PDB entry 4X66 | X-ray diffraction, 3.45 A resolution | chains A and K of the 23 polymer chains in the assembly

Chain A:
Molecule: 16S rRNA
From: Thermus thermophilus HB8
Sequence (1522 nucleotides; row label = number of the first residue in the row; note: 42 numbers in that range are skipped by the numbering (no residue carries them; nothing is unmodelled there); a row labelled like 190A-190L holds insertion residues (190A, then the next letters in order); numbering starts at 0):
     0 UUUGUUGGAGAGUUUGAUCCUGGCUCAGGGUGAACGCUGGCGGCGUGCCU
    50 AAGACAUGCAAGUCGUGCGGG
    73 CCGCGGGGUUUU
    88 ACUCCG
    95 UGGUC
   101 AGCGGCGGACGGGUGAGUAACGCGUGGGU
  129A G
   130 ACCUACCCGGAAGAGGGGGACAACCCGGGGAAACUCGGGCUAAUCCCCCA
   180 UGUGGACCCGC
190A-190L CCCUUGGGGUGU
   191 GUCCAAAGGGCUUU
   216 GCCCGCUUCCGGAUGGGCCCGCGUCCCAUCAGCUAGUUGGUGGGGUAAUG
   266 GCCCACCAAGGCGACGACGGGUAGCCGGUCUGAGAGGAUGGCCGGCCACA
   316 GGGGCACUGAGACACGGGCCCCACUCCUACGGGAGGCAGCAGUUAGGAAU
   366 CUUCCGCAAUGGGCGCAAGCCUGACGGAGCGACGCCGCUUGGAGGAAGAA
   416 GCCCUUCGGGGUGUAAACUCCUGAA
   442 CCCGGGACGAAACCCCCGACGA
   474 GGGGACUGACGGUACCGGG
   494 GUAAUAGCGCCGGCCAACUCCGUGCCAGCAGCCGCGGUAAUACGGAGGGC
   544 GCGAGCGUUACCCGGAUUCACUGGGCGUAAAGGGCGUGUAGGCGGCCUGG
   594 GGCGUCCCAUGUGAAAGACCACGGCUCAACCGUGGGGGAGCGUGGGAUAC
   644 GCUCAGGCUAGACGGUGGGAGAGGGUGGUGGAAUUCCCGGAGUAGCGGUG
   694 AAAUGCGCAGAUACCGGGAGGAACGCCGAUGGCGAAGGCAGCCACCUGGU
   744 CCACCCGUGACGCUGAGGCGCGAAAGCGUGGGGAGCAAACCGGAUUAGAU
   794 ACCCGGGUAGUCCACGCCCUAAACGAUGCGCGCUAGGUCUCUGGGUCU
   848 CCUGGGGGCCGAAGCUAACGCGUUAAGCGCGCCGCCUGGGGAGUACGGCC
   898 GCAAGGCUGAAACUCAAAGGAAUUGACGGGGGCCCGCACAAGCGGUGGAG
   948 CAUGUGGUUUAAUUCGAAGXAACGCGAAGAACCUUACCAGGCCUUGACAU
   998 GCUAGG
 1003A G
  1004 AACCCGGGUGAAAGCCUGGGGUGCCCC
1030A-1030D GCGA
  1031 GGGGAGCCCUAGCACAGGUGCUGCAUGGCCGUCGUCAGCUCGUGCCGUGA
  1081 GGUGUUGGGUUAAGUCCCGCAACGAGCGCAACCCCCGCCGUUAGUUGCCA
  1131 GCGGUUCGGCCGGGCACUCUAACGGGACUGCCCGCGAAA
  1171 GCGGGAGGAAGGAGGGGACGACGUCUGGUCAGCAUGGCCCUUACGGCCUG
  1221 GGCGACACACGUGCUACAAUGCCCACUACAAAGCGAUGCCACCCGGCAAC
  1271 GGGGAGCUAAUCGCAAAAAGGUGGGCCCAGUUCGGAUUGGGGUCUGCAAC
  1321 CCGACCCCAUGAAGCCGGAAUCGCUAGUAAUCGCGGAUCAG
 1361A C
  1362 CAUGCCGCGGUGAAUACGUUCCCGGGCCUUGUACACACXGCCXGUXACGC
  1412 CAUGGGAGCGGGCUCUACCCGAAGUCGCCGGG
  1446 AGCCUACGGG
  1459 CAGGCGCCGAGGGUAGGGCCCGUGACUGGGGCGAAGUCGUAACAAGGUAG
  1509 CUGUACCGGAAGGUGCGGCUGGAUCCACUCCUUUCU
Disordered / not traced: 0-4, 1534-1538
Modified / non-standard residues: PSU (pseudouridine-5'-monophosphate) at position 516, 7MG (7N-methyl-8-hydroguanosine-5'-monophosphate) at position 527, M2G (N2-dimethylguanosine-5'-monophosphate) at position 966, 5MC (5-methylcytidine-5'-monophosphate) at position 967, 2MG (2N-methylguanosine-5'-monophosphate) at position 1207, 5MC (5-methylcytidine-5'-monophosphate) at position 1400, 4OC (4n,o2'-methylcytidine-5'-monophosphate) at position 1402, 5MC (5-methylcytidine-5'-monophosphate) at position 1404, 5MC (5-methylcytidine-5'-monophosphate) at position 1407, UR3 (3-methyluridine-5'-monophoshate) at position 1498, MA6 (6N-dimethyladenosine-5'-monophoshate) at position 1518, MA6 (6N-dimethyladenosine-5'-monophoshate) at position 1519, PSU (pseudouridine-5'-monophosphate) at position 1540, PSU (pseudouridine-5'-monophosphate) at position 1541
Sequence notes: conflict C1534 (A132811 in 55771382), A1535 (C132812 in 55771382)
Ion coordination: Mg2+ site 1: U5, G6 (shared with 1 residue of chain D); Mg2+ site 2: U12, G22; K+ site 1 near U14 (its only coordinating residue here); Mg2+ site 3 near G21 (its only coordinating residue here); Mg2+ site 4 near G28 (its only coordinating residue here); Mg2+ site 5 near U37 (its only coordinating residue here); Mg2+ site 6: G46, G394; Mg2+ site 7 near C48 (its only coordinating residue here); Mg2+ site 8 near A53 (its only coordinating residue here); Mg2+ site 9: G61, U62; Mg2+ site 10: G70, U98; Mg2+ site 11: U83, C1543; 97 more Mg2+ sites not listed; 14 more K+ sites not listed
Small-molecule neighbours:
  - paromomycin (PAR), molecule 1: G31, C47, C48, A50, A51, G52, A53, G113, U114, G115, A353, C355, A356, U358, U359, A360, G361, U365, C366
  - paromomycin (PAR), molecule 2: G567, G568, C569, G570, G575, G821, C862, U863, G874, C875, C879
  - paromomycin (PAR), molecule 3: G610, A611, C613, A614, A622, C623, C624, G625, U626
  - paromomycin (PAR), molecule 4: G661, G662, A663, G664, A665, G666, G667, U740, G741, G742, U743
  - paromomycin (PAR), molecule 5: U669, G670, G671, U672, G673, G714, A715, A716, C717, C805, C806
  - paromomycin (PAR), molecule 6: 5MC_1404, G1405, U1406, 5MC_1407, A1408, C1409, G1489, C1490, G1491, A1492, A1493, G1494, U1495, C1496

Chain K:
Protein: 30S ribosomal protein S11
From: Thermus thermophilus (strain HB8 / ATCC 27634 / DSM 579)
Reference sequence: P80376 (RS11_THET8); residues 11-129 here = UniProt positions 11-129
Chain sequence (119 residues; each row starts with the number of its first residue):
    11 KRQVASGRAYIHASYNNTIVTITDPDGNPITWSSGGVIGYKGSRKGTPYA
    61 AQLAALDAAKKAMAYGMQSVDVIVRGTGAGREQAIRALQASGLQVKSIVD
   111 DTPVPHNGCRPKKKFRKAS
Ion coordination: Mg2+: Asn26 (shared with U692(A) of chain A)

Interface between chain A and chain K:
Residue-residue contacts (72):
  G674(A) with His116(K), base contact
  A675(A) with Val114(K), hydrogen bond to the sugar; His116(K), hydrogen bond to the base; Gly118(K), base contact
  A676(A) with Pro113(K), sugar contact; Pro115(K), sugar contact; Cys119(K), base contact
  U677(A) with Cys119(K), sugar contact
  G683(A) with Asn38(K), hydrogen bond to the base; Pro39(K), base contact
  A684(A) with Arg12(K), phosphate contact; Asn38(K), sugar contact; Pro39(K), hydrogen bond to the sugar
  G685(A) with Pro39(K), sugar contact; Ile40(K), sugar contact; Trp42(K), sugar contact
  U686(A) with Trp42(K), hydrogen bond to the sugar
  A687(A) with Lys71(K), salt bridge to the phosphate
  G688(A) with Trp42(K), sugar contact; Ser44(K), phosphate contact; Gly46(K), sugar contact; Val47(K), sugar contact
  C689(A) with Asn27(K), hydrogen bond to the phosphate; Ser44(K), hydrogen bond to the phosphate; Gly46(K), hydrogen bond to the phosphate; Lys55(K), salt bridge to the phosphate
  G690(A) with Asn27(K), hydrogen bond to the phosphate; Lys55(K), hydrogen bond to the base
  G691(A) with Asn26(K), hydrogen bond to the phosphate; Lys51(K), base contact; Lys55(K), hydrogen bond to the base; Lys124(K), phosphate contact
  U692(A) with Asn26(K), hydrogen bond to the phosphate; Ser53(K), hydrogen bond to the base; Lys124(K), salt bridge to the phosphate
  A694(A) with Ser53(K), hydrogen bond to the phosphate
  A695(A) with Gly52(K), phosphate contact; Ser53(K), hydrogen bond to the phosphate
  A704(A) with Trp42(K), base contact
  U705(A) with Ile29(K), base contact
  A706(A) with Ile29(K), sugar contact; Thr31(K), hydrogen bond to the sugar; Pro39(K), base contact
  C707(A) with Tyr20(K), phosphate contact; Thr33(K), sugar contact; Gly37(K), hydrogen bond to the sugar; Pro39(K), base contact; Arg85(K), salt bridge to the phosphate
  C708(A) with Tyr20(K), sugar contact; Asp36(K), hydrogen bond to the sugar; Gly37(K), sugar contact; Asn38(K), base contact; Arg85(K), salt bridge to the phosphate
  G714(A) with Cys119(K), base contact
  A715(A) with Gly118(K), base contact
  A716(A) with Asn117(K), hydrogen bond to the sugar; Gly118(K), base contact
  C717(A) with His116(K), phosphate contact
  G718(A) with His116(K), stacking on the base; Asn117(K), sugar contact
  A777(A) with Cys119(K), base contact
  G778(A) with Cys119(K), sugar contact; Arg120(K), hydrogen bond to the sugar
  C779(A) with Arg120(K), sugar contact; Pro121(K), sugar contact; Lys122(K), salt bridge to the phosphate
  A780(A) with Lys123(K), hydrogen bond to the phosphate
  C796(A) with Lys123(K), salt bridge to the phosphate
  C797(A) with Lys124(K), phosphate contact
  G1523(A) with Lys123(K), phosphate contact
  C1524(A) with Arg120(K), salt bridge to the phosphate
  G1525(A) with Arg120(K), salt bridge to the phosphate
Interface residues without a listed pair, chain A (38 interface residues in all): C795, G798, G799
Interface residues without a listed pair, chain K (39 interface residues in all): Arg18, His22, Gly45, Tyr75, Arg126

Overview:
The interface between chain A and chain K involves 38 residues on one side and 39 on the other, with 22
hydrogen bonds, 9 salt bridges and 1 aromatic stacking contact. Polar pairs include A675(A)-His116(K),
G683(A)-Asn38(K) and G690(A)-Lys55(K). Chain A binds 6 copies of paromomycin.
Here chain A is 16S rRNA (Thermus thermophilus HB8) and chain K is 30S ribosomal protein S11 (Thermus
thermophilus (strain HB8 / ATCC 27634 / DSM 579)). Entry 4X66 (Crystal Structure of 30S ribosomal subunit from
Thermus thermophilus) was determined by X-ray diffraction (same publication as 4X62, 4X64 and 4X65).
